2XJ3 - chains A and B; structure by X-ray diffraction, 1.23 A resolution.

== Chain A (and B) ==
Name: CYLR2 synonym cytolysin repressor 2
Organism: Enterococcus faecalis
Notes: chain B of this document is another copy of the same molecule, construct and numbering; everything in this record applies to it too
Reference sequence: Q8VL32 (Q8VL32_ENTFA); residues 1-66 here = UniProt positions 1-66
Amino-acid sequence (66 residues; each row starts with the number of its first residue):
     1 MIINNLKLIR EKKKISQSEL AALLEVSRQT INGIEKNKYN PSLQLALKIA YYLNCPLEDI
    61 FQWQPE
Sequence notes: engineered mutation Cys-55 (Thr in Q8VL32)
What the authors report for this chain:
  - conformationally variable residues (loop rearrangement): Lys-38 to Pro-41

== Interface between chain A and chain B ==
Residue-residue contacts (31; chain A residue first):
  Met-1(A) / Gln-44(B)  hydrogen bond (backbone-side chain)
  Ile-2(A) / Leu-43(B)  hydrophobic
  Ile-2(A) / Gln-44(B)
  Ile-2(A) / Leu-47(B)  hydrophobic
  Pro-41(A) / Leu-43(B)
  Leu-43(A) / Pro-41(B)
  Leu-43(A) / Ala-46(B)  hydrophobic
  Gln-44(A) / Ile-2(B)
  Gln-44(A) / Trp-63(B)
  Ala-46(A) / Leu-43(B)  hydrophobic
  Leu-47(A) / Leu-57(B)  hydrophobic
  Leu-47(A) / Glu-58(B)
  Leu-47(A) / Phe-61(B)
  Leu-47(A) / Trp-63(B)  hydrophobic
  Lys-48(A) / Trp-63(B)
  Ala-50(A) / Glu-58(B)
  Tyr-51(A) / Trp-63(B)  hydrophobic
  Tyr-51(A) / Pro-65(B)
  Tyr-52(A) / Pro-65(B)
  Pro-56(A) / Glu-58(B)
  Leu-57(A) / Leu-47(B)  hydrophobic
  Leu-57(A) / Leu-57(B)  hydrophobic
  Leu-57(A) / Glu-58(B)  hydrogen bond (backbone-side chain)
  Glu-58(A) / Pro-56(B)
  Glu-58(A) / Leu-57(B)  hydrogen bond (side chain-backbone)
  Phe-61(A) / Leu-47(B)
  Trp-63(A) / Gln-44(B)
  Trp-63(A) / Leu-47(B)  hydrophobic
  Trp-63(A) / Lys-48(B)
  Trp-63(A) / Tyr-51(B)  hydrophobic
  Pro-65(A) / Tyr-51(B)  hydrophobic
Also at the interface, not in a pair above, chain A (19 interface residues in all): Ser-42, Cys-55
Also at the interface, not in a pair above, chain B (16 interface residues in all): Asn-40, Cys-55

== In short ==
Chain A and chain B form an interface of 19 and 16 residues respectively, with 3 hydrogen bonds. Polar pairs
include Met-1(A)/Gln-44(B) and Leu-57(A)/Glu-58(B). The paper reports conformational variability at Lys-38(A).
Chain A and chain B are both CYLR2 synonym cytolysin repressor 2 (Enterococcus faecalis); the structure, High
resolution structure of the T55C mutant of CylR2, was determined by X-ray diffraction together with 2XI8 and
2XIU from the same study.
